Entry 8S9T (electron microscopy, 2.52 A resolution); this record covers chains E and F of the 6 polymer chains in the assembly.

== Chain E ==
Protein: TIGR03986 family CRISPR-associated RAMP protein
Organism: Synechocystis sp. PCC 6803
Reference sequence: Q6ZED5 (Q6ZED5_SYNY3); numbering as in UniProt (aligned over 1-795)
Chain sequence (795 residues; row label = number of the first residue in the row):
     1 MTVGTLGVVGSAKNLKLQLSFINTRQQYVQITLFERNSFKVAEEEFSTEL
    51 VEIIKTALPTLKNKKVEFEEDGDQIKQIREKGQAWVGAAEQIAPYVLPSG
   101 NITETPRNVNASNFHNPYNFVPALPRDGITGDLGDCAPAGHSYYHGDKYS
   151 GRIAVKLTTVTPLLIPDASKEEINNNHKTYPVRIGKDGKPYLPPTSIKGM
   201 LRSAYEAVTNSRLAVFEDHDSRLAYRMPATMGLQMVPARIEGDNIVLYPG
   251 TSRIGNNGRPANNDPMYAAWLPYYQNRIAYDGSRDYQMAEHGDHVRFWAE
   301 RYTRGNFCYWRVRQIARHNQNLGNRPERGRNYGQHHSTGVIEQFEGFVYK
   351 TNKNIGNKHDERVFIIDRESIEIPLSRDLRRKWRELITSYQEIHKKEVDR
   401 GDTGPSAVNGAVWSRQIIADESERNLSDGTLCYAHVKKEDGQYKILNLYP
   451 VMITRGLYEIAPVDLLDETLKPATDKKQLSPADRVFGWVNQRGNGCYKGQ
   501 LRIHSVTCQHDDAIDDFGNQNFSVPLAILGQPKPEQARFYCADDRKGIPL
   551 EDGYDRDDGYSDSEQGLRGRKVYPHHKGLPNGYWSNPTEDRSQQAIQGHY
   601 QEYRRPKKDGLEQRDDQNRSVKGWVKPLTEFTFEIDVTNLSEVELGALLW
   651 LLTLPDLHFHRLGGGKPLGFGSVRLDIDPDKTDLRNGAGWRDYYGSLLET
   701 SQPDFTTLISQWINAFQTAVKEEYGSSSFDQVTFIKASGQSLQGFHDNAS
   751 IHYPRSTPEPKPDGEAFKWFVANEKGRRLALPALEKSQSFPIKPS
Not modelled in the structure: 1-112, 282-287
Reported in the primary citation:
  - contacts within the chain: Lys396-Asp616, Arg400-Asp616 (salt bridge)
  - binding site for Crispr RNA (chain F): Phe307, Ile355, Ile453, Phe767

== Chain F ==
Molecule: Crispr RNA
Organism: Synechocystis sp. PCC 6803
Sequence (37 nucleotides; row label = number of the first residue in the row):
     1 ACUGAAACUGUAGUAGAACCAAUCGGGGUCGUCAAUA

== Interface between chain E and chain F ==
Pairs across the interface (115):
  Tyr118(E) with C30(F), phosphate contact; G31(F), hydrogen bond to the phosphate
  Pro166(E) with G27(F), sugar contact; G28(F), phosphate contact
  Ala168(E) with G27(F), base contact
  Thr195(E) with G26(F), sugar contact; G27(F), hydrogen bond to the phosphate
  Ser196(E) with G26(F), hydrogen bond to the phosphate; G27(F), hydrogen bond to the phosphate
  Lys198(E) with G25(F), salt bridge to the phosphate
  Gly199(E) with G26(F), sugar contact
  Met200(E) with G26(F), base contact
  Arg202(E) with C24(F), hydrogen bond to the phosphate; G25(F), salt bridge to the phosphate
  Ser203(E) with G26(F), hydrogen bond to the base
  Arg226(E) with C33(F), phosphate contact; A34(F), salt bridge to the phosphate; A35(F), salt bridge to the phosphate
  Trp270(E) with A37(F), base contact
  Arg304(E) with A37(F), hydrogen bond to the phosphate
  Phe307(E) with A37(F), base contact
  His335(E) with A37(F), sugar contact
  Thr351(E) with U36(F), hydrogen bond to the phosphate
  Asn354(E) with A34(F), hydrogen bond to the sugar; A35(F), sugar contact; U36(F), phosphate contact
  Ile355(E) with A34(F), sugar contact; A35(F), sugar contact; U36(F), sugar contact
  Asn357(E) with U36(F), hydrogen bond to the sugar; A37(F), hydrogen bond to the sugar
  Lys358(E) with U36(F), salt bridge to the phosphate; A37(F), phosphate contact
  His359(E) with A37(F), hydrogen bond to the phosphate
  Asp360(E) with A37(F), hydrogen bond to the phosphate
  Arg362(E) with A37(F), salt bridge to the phosphate
  Tyr390(E) with A34(F), phosphate contact; A35(F), hydrogen bond to the phosphate
  His394(E) with C33(F), hydrogen bond to the phosphate; A34(F), salt bridge to the phosphate
  Pro405(E) with A34(F), sugar contact
  Ser406(E) with C33(F), sugar contact
  Ala407(E) with U32(F), base contact; C33(F), base contact
  Ser414(E) with A34(F), phosphate contact; A35(F), hydrogen bond to the phosphate
  Gln416(E) with A35(F), hydrogen bond to the phosphate
  Ile417(E) with A34(F), sugar contact
  Val451(E) with A35(F), phosphate contact; U36(F), phosphate contact
  Met452(E) with A35(F), sugar contact; U36(F), phosphate contact
  Ile453(E) with A35(F), hydrogen bond to the sugar; U36(F), base contact
  Arg455(E) with C33(F), salt bridge to the phosphate; A34(F), salt bridge to the phosphate
  Phe486(E) with C24(F), sugar contact; G25(F), phosphate contact
  Gly487(E) with C24(F), sugar contact
  Trp488(E) with U23(F), hydrogen bond to the sugar; C24(F), sugar contact
  Val489(E) with U23(F), base contact; C24(F), sugar contact
  Gln491(E) with C24(F), hydrogen bond to the base
  Cys496(E) with U23(F), sugar contact
  Tyr497(E) with U23(F), hydrogen bond to the sugar; C24(F), sugar contact
  Lys498(E) with U23(F), phosphate contact; C24(F), phosphate contact
  Gly499(E) with U23(F), phosphate contact; C24(F), hydrogen bond to the phosphate
  Ile528(E) with C30(F), base contact
  Leu529(E) with U29(F), hydrogen bond to the base
  Gly530(E) with U29(F), hydrogen bond to the sugar; C30(F), sugar contact
  Gln531(E) with G28(F), base contact; U29(F), base contact; C30(F), sugar contact
  Pro532(E) with U29(F), phosphate contact; C30(F), sugar contact; G31(F), phosphate contact
  Lys533(E) with C30(F), hydrogen bond to the base; G31(F), hydrogen bond to the phosphate
  Gln536(E) with G31(F), sugar contact; U32(F), hydrogen bond to the phosphate
  Phe539(E) with G31(F), phosphate contact
  Tyr540(E) with G31(F), hydrogen bond to the phosphate
  Arg556(E) with U32(F), salt bridge to the phosphate
  Lys571(E) with C30(F), salt bridge to the phosphate
  Tyr573(E) with U29(F), sugar contact; C30(F), phosphate contact
  Arg619(E) with G28(F), hydrogen bond to the base; U29(F), hydrogen bond to the base
  Arg661(E) with G26(F), base contact
  Gly663(E) with G26(F), base contact; G28(F), sugar contact; U29(F), phosphate contact
  Gly664(E) with G28(F), hydrogen bond to the phosphate; U29(F), phosphate contact
  Gly665(E) with U29(F), hydrogen bond to the phosphate
  Lys666(E) with G26(F), base contact; G28(F), hydrogen bond to the phosphate; U29(F), salt bridge to the phosphate
  Pro667(E) with U29(F), phosphate contact; C30(F), phosphate contact
  Tyr753(E) with U29(F), sugar contact; C30(F), hydrogen bond to the phosphate
  Gly764(E) with G31(F), hydrogen bond to the base
  Glu765(E) with G31(F), base contact
  Ala766(E) with G31(F), hydrogen bond to the base
  Phe767(E) with G31(F), sugar contact; U32(F), stacking on the base
  Phe770(E) with G31(F), sugar contact; U32(F), phosphate contact
  Val771(E) with U32(F), base contact
Also at the interface, not in a pair above, chain E (78 interface residues in all): Leu164, Pro193, Val215, Ala229, Leu233, Met266, Val408, Leu662

== In short ==
The interface between chain E and chain F involves 78 residues on one side and 15 on the other, with 36
hydrogen bonds, 12 salt bridges and 1 aromatic stacking contact. Among the polar pairs are Ser203(E)-G26(F),
Gln491(E)-C24(F) and Leu529(E)-U29(F). The paper reports a binding site for Crispr RNA (chain F) at Phe307(E),
Ile355(E) and Ile453(E) among others; contacts within the chain involving Lys396(E), Asp616(E) and Arg400(E).
Here chain E is TIGR03986 family CRISPR-associated RAMP protein and chain F is Crispr RNA, both from
Synechocystis sp. PCC 6803. Entry 8S9T (CRISPR-Cas type III-D effector complex) was determined by electron
microscopy, deposited together with 8S9U, 8S9V and 8S9X.
